7Z47 - chains G and C of the 9 polymer chains in the assembly; structure by electron microscopy, 3.80 A resolution.

Chain G:
Protein: Surface protein
From: Escherichia phage vB_EcoP_SU10
UniProtKB: A0A0B4N0C1 (A0A0B4N0C1_9CAUD); numbering as in UniProt (aligned over 1-1005)
Chain sequence (1005 residues; each row starts with the number of its first residue):
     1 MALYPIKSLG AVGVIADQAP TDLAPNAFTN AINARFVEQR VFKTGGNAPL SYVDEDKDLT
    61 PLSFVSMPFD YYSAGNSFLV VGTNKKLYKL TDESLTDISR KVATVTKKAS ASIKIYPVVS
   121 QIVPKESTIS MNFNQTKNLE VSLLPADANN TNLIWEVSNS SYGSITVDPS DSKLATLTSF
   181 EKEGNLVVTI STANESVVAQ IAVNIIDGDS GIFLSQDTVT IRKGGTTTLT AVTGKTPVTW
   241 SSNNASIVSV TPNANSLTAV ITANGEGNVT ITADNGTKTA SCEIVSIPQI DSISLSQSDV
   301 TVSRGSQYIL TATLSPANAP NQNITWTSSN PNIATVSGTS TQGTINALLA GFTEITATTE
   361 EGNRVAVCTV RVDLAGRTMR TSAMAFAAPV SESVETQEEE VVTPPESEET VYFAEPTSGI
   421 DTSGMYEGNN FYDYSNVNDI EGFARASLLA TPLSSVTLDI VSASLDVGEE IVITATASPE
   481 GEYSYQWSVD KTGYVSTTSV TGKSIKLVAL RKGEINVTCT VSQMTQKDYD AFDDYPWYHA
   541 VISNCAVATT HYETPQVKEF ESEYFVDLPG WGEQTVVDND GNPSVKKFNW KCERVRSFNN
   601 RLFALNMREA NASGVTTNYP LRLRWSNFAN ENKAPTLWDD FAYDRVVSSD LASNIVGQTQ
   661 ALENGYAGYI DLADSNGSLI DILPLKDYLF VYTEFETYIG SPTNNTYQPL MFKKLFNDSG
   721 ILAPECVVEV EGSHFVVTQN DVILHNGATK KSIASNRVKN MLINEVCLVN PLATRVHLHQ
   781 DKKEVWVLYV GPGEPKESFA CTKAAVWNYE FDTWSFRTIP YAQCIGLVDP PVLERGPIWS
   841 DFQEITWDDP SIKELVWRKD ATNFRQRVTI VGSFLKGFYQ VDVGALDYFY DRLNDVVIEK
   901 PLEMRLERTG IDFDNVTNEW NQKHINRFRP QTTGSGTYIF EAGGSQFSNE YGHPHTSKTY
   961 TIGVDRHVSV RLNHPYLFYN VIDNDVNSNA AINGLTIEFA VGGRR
Disordered / not traced: 1, 375-450, 647-662

Chain C:
Protein: Putative structural protein
From: Escherichia phage vB_EcoP_SU10
UniProtKB: A0A0B4N235 (A0A0B4N235_9CAUD); residue numbers follow UniProt; this construct covers 1-267
Chain sequence (267 residues; row label = number of the first residue in the row):
     1 MAIETNAVVI TDLNPLYPRD RDYIYEGAAQ IRLIKQTLQN TFPNVTEPVD IDSDTFKIMS
    61 EKLKFTGDAM DVGGLMIKNV TPGTGDKDVV TKGQMEAFMK NWMENKLYRI GSYYITEEDI
   121 NPGDSISLGF GSWAKVTGVI MGTGVVNPDG SVPNAQRVEF QAGGTGGRVF NTIRTENVPL
   181 MTVNGSSFSL SSNTHSHNMV FGRGDASGHN SSPNWYSPGG GYSQRTDNDT HTHTISGSVS
   241 LGRDDISRQP INTLPPFRAA HIWRRIS
Disordered / not traced: 1-3, 98-267

Interface between chain G and chain C:
Contacting residue pairs (20):
  W839(G) with I24(C); Y25(C); G27(C); A28(C)
  F842(G) with I24(C); Y25(C), hydrogen bond (backbone-backbone)
  Q843(G) with Y23(C)
  E844(G) with Y23(C)
  I845(G) with Y23(C); I24(C), hydrogen bond (backbone-backbone)
  T846(G) with R21(C), hydrogen bond (side chain-backbone); D22(C), hydrogen bond (side chain-backbone); Y23(C); I24(C)
  W847(G) with D20(C); D22(C), hydrogen bond (side chain-backbone); Y23(C); I24(C), hydrophobic
  D848(G) with D20(C); R21(C)
Other interface residues (no listed pair), chain C (9 interface residues in all): I31
From the paper, about this interface:
  - specific contacts: W839(G)-I24(C) (hydrophobic contact)
  - interface residues, chain C: Y23(C), I24(C), Y25(C)

In short:
8 residues of chain G face 9 of chain C across their interface, with 5 hydrogen bonds. Polar contacts include
T846(G)-R21(C), T846(G)-D22(C) and W847(G)-D22(C). The paper describes a hydrophobic contact between W839(G)
and I24(C). From the paper: interface residues Y23(C), I24(C) and Y25(C).
Chain G is Surface protein and chain C is Putative structural protein, both from Escherichia phage
vB_EcoP_SU10; the structure, Tail of bacteriophage SU10, was determined by electron microscopy together with
7Z4A and 7Z4F from the same study.
